4IMW - chains A and B; structure by X-ray diffraction, 2.20 A resolution.

# Chain A (and B)
Protein: Nitric oxide synthase, brain
From: Rattus norvegicus
Notes: EC 1.14.13.39; chain B of this document is another copy of the same molecule, construct and numbering; everything in this record applies to it too
Reference sequence: P29476 (NOS1_RAT); residue numbers follow UniProt; this construct covers 297-718
Chain sequence (422 residues; row label = number of the first residue in the row):
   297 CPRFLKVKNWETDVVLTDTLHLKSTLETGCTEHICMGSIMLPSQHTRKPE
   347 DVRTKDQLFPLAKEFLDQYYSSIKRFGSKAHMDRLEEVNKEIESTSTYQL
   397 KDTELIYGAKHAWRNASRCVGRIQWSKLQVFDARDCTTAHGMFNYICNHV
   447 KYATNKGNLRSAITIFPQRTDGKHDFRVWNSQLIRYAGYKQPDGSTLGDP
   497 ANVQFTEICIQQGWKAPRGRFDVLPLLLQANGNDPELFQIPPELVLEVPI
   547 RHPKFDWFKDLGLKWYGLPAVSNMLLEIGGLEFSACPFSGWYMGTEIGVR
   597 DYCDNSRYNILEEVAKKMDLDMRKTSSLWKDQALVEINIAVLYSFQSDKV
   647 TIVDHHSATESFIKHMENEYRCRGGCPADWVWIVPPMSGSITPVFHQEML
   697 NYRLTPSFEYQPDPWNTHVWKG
Disordered / not traced: 297-298, 339-349, 717-718 (chain B: 297-298, 339-347)
Metal / ion sites: Zn2+: Cys326, Cys331 (shared with Cys326(B), Cys331(B) of chain B); heme Fe near Cys415 (its only coordinating residue here)
Residues lining bound ligands:
  - 1EV (3,5-bis[2-(6-amino-4-methylpyridin-2-yl)ethyl]benzonitrile): Met336, Leu337, Arg414, Gln478, Arg481, Pro565, Val567, Phe584, Ser585, Gly586, Trp587, Tyr588, Met589, Glu592, Asp597, Arg603, Trp678, Tyr706
  - tetrahydrobiopterin (H4B), molecule 1: Trp306, Trp676, Phe691, His692, Gln693, Glu694
  - tetrahydrobiopterin (H4B), molecule 2: Ser334, Met336, Arg596, Val677, Trp678
  - heme (HEM): Trp409, Ala412, Arg414, Cys415, Val416, Gly417, Gln420, Leu424, Ser457, Met570, Phe584, Ser585, Gly586, Trp587, Met589, Glu592, Val649, Trp678, Phe704
Curated features (UniProtKB/Swiss-Prot):
  - binding site ((6R)-L-erythro-5,6,7,8-tetrahydrobiopterin): Ser334, Val677, Trp678, Phe691
  - binding site (heme b): Cys415, Tyr706
  - binding site (L-arginine): Gln478, Trp587, Tyr588, Glu592
  - mutagenesis: Tyr588 (Y588F: No decrease in nitric-oxide synthase activity; Y588H: 50% decrease of nitric-oxide synthase activity; Y588S: 30% decrease of nitric-oxide synthase activity)
Reported in the primary citation:
  - binding site for 1EV: Glu592, Asp597, Tyr706
  - specificity-determining residues: Asp597

# Interface between chain A and chain B
Contacting residue pairs (124):
  Leu301(A) - Ile330(B)  hydrophobic
  Lys302(A) - Ile335(B)
  Trp306(A) - Met336(B)  hydrophobic
  Glu307(A) - Asn601(B)
  Ser320(A) - His329(B)
  Thr321(A) - His329(B)
  Leu322(A) - His329(B)
  Glu323(A) - Glu328(B)
  Thr324(A) - Thr327(B)  hydrogen bond (side chain-backbone)
  Thr324(A) - Glu328(B)  hydrogen bond (backbone-backbone)
  Thr324(A) - His329(B)
  Thr324(A) - Ile330(B)
  Cys326(A) - Cys326(B)  hydrophobic
  Cys326(A) - Thr327(B)
  Cys326(A) - Glu328(B)  hydrogen bond (backbone-backbone)
  Cys326(A) - Cys331(B)  hydrophobic
  Thr327(A) - Thr324(B)  hydrogen bond (backbone-side chain)
  Thr327(A) - Cys326(B)
  Glu328(A) - Glu323(B)
  Glu328(A) - Thr324(B)  hydrogen bond (backbone-backbone)
  Glu328(A) - Cys326(B)  hydrogen bond (backbone-backbone)
  His329(A) - Ser320(B)  hydrogen bond (side chain-backbone)
  His329(A) - Thr321(B)
  His329(A) - Thr324(B)
  His329(A) - Tyr698(B)
  Ile330(A) - Leu301(B)  hydrophobic
  Ile330(A) - His317(B)
  Ile330(A) - Thr324(B)
  Ile330(A) - Leu696(B)  hydrophobic
  Ile330(A) - Asn697(B)
  Ile330(A) - Tyr698(B)  hydrophobic
  Cys331(A) - Thr324(B)
  Cys331(A) - Cys326(B)  hydrophobic
  Cys331(A) - Cys331(B)  hydrophobic
  Cys331(A) - Asn697(B)  hydrogen bond (backbone-backbone)
  Met332(A) - Leu301(B)  hydrophobic
  Met332(A) - Leu696(B)  hydrophobic
  Ser334(A) - Trp676(B)
  Ser334(A) - Glu694(B)
  Ser334(A) - Met695(B)  hydrogen bond (side chain-backbone)
  Ile335(A) - Glu694(B)
  Ile335(A) - Met695(B)
  Met336(A) - Trp306(B)
  Met336(A) - Glu694(B)  hydrogen bond (backbone-side chain)
  Val595(A) - Ser686(B)
  Arg596(A) - Ser686(B)
  Arg596(A) - Phe691(B)
  Arg596(A) - His692(B)
  Asp600(A) - Ser686(B)
  Asp600(A) - His692(B)
  Asn601(A) - Glu307(B)
  Leu607(A) - Ile687(B)  hydrophobic
  Lys620(A) - Gln642(B)
  Thr621(A) - Asp650(B)  hydrogen bond
  Thr621(A) - His652(B)
  Ser622(A) - Leu638(B)
  Ser622(A) - Gln642(B)  hydrogen bond
  Ser622(A) - Asp650(B)
  Ser623(A) - Ile635(B)
  Leu624(A) - Asn634(B)
  Leu624(A) - Ile635(B)  hydrophobic
  Leu624(A) - Leu638(B)  hydrophobic
  Leu624(A) - His651(B)
  Lys626(A) - Ile687(B)
  Asp627(A) - Val631(B)
  Asp627(A) - His651(B)  salt bridge
  Asp627(A) - His652(B)  salt bridge
  Asp627(A) - Met683(B)
  Asp627(A) - Ser684(B)  hydrogen bond
  Gln628(A) - Val631(B)
  Gln628(A) - Glu632(B)  hydrogen bond
  Gln628(A) - Ile635(B)
  Leu630(A) - Ile687(B)  hydrophobic
  Val631(A) - Asp627(B)
  Val631(A) - Gln628(B)
  Glu632(A) - Gln628(B)  hydrogen bond
  Asn634(A) - Leu624(B)
  Ile635(A) - Ser623(B)
  Ile635(A) - Leu624(B)  hydrophobic
  Ile635(A) - Gln628(B)
  Leu638(A) - Ser622(B)
  Leu638(A) - Leu624(B)  hydrophobic
  Gln642(A) - Ser622(B)  hydrogen bond
  Asp650(A) - Thr621(B)  hydrogen bond
  Asp650(A) - Ser622(B)
  His651(A) - Leu624(B)
  His651(A) - Asp627(B)  salt bridge
  His652(A) - Thr621(B)
  His652(A) - Asp627(B)  salt bridge
  Trp676(A) - Ser334(B)
  Trp676(A) - Val677(B)  hydrophobic
  Val677(A) - Trp676(B)  hydrophobic
  Pro682(A) - Ser684(B)
  Pro682(A) - Gly685(B)  hydrogen bond (backbone-backbone)
  Pro682(A) - Ser686(B)  hydrogen bond (backbone-backbone)
  Pro682(A) - Phe691(B)  hydrophobic
  Met683(A) - Asp627(B)
  Met683(A) - Ser684(B)
  Ser684(A) - Asp627(B)  hydrogen bond
  Ser684(A) - Pro682(B)
  Ser684(A) - Met683(B)
  Ser684(A) - Ser684(B)
  Gly685(A) - Pro682(B)  hydrogen bond (backbone-backbone)
  Ser686(A) - Val595(B)
  Ser686(A) - Arg596(B)
  Ser686(A) - Pro682(B)  hydrogen bond (backbone-backbone)
  Ile687(A) - Cys599(B)
  Ile687(A) - Leu607(B)  hydrophobic
  Ile687(A) - Lys626(B)
  Ile687(A) - Leu630(B)  hydrophobic
  Phe691(A) - Arg596(B)
  Phe691(A) - Pro682(B)  hydrophobic
  His692(A) - Arg596(B)
  His692(A) - Asp600(B)
  Glu694(A) - Ser334(B)
  Glu694(A) - Ile335(B)
  Glu694(A) - Met336(B)  hydrogen bond (side chain-backbone)
  Met695(A) - Ser334(B)  hydrogen bond (backbone-side chain)
  Leu696(A) - Ile330(B)  hydrophobic
  Leu696(A) - Met332(B)  hydrophobic
  Asn697(A) - Ile330(B)
  Asn697(A) - Cys331(B)  hydrogen bond (backbone-backbone)
  Tyr698(A) - His329(B)
  Tyr698(A) - Ile330(B)  hydrophobic
Also at the interface, not in a pair above, chain A (64 interface residues in all): Val303, His317, Gly333, Leu337, Cys599, Ser653, Gln693
Also at the interface, not in a pair above, chain B (63 interface residues in all): Val303, Leu322, Gly333, Leu337, Ser602, Ser653, Gln693

# Overview
The interface between chain A and chain B involves 64 residues on one side and 63 on the other, with 25
hydrogen bonds and 4 salt bridges. Polar contacts include Asp627(A)-His651(B), Asp627(A)-His652(B) and
Thr324(A)-Thr327(B). The paper reports a binding site for 1EV at Glu592(A), Asp597(A) and Tyr706(A); the
specificity determinant Asp597(A).
Both chains are Nitric oxide synthase, brain (Rattus norvegicus). Entry 4IMW (Structure of rat neuronal nitric
oxide synthase in complex with 3,5-bis(2-(6-amino-4-methylpyridin-2-yl)ethyl)benzonitrile) was determined by
X-ray diffraction, deposited together with 4IMS, 4IMT, 4IMU and 4IMX.
